PDB entry 1U0C | X-ray diffraction, 2.50 A resolution | chains A and B of the 4 polymer chains in the assembly

[Chain A]
Protein: DNA endonuclease I-CreI
Source organism: Chlamydomonas reinhardtii
Notes: EC 3.1.-.-
Reference sequence: P05725 (DNE1_CHLRE); residue numbers follow UniProt; this construct covers 1-163
Sequence (163 residues; numbered 1 to 163; the number before each row is that of its first residue):
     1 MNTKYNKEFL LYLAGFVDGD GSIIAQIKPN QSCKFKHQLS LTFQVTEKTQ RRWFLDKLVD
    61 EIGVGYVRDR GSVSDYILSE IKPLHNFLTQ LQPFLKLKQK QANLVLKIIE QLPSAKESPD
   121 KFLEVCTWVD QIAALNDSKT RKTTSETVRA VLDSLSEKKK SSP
Unresolved in the structure: 1, 154-163
Sequence notes: engineered mutation C33 (Tyr in P05725), T42 (Ala in P05725), E47 (Gln in P05725), E110 (Trp in P05725), Q111 (Arg in P05725)
UniProt features mapped onto this chain:
  - region (Interaction with DNA): Q26 to S32, K34 to Q38, R68 to R70, S138 to T143
  - binding site (Mg(2+)): G19, D20
Bound ions: Mg2+ site 1: G19 (shared with D320(B) of chain B; 1 residue of chain C; 1 residue of chain D); Mg2+ site 2: D20 (shared with D320(B) of chain B; 2 residues of chain C; 2 residues of chain D)
Reported in the primary citation:
  - specificity-determining residues: C33
  - binding site for the 24-nt DNA strand: N30
  - mutagenesis - Q26A: increased catalytic activity on A:T at G6 sites
  - mutagenesis - Q26C: increased catalytic activity on G:C at G6 sites
  - mutagenesis - Q26C/Y66R: increased catalytic activity
  - mutagenesis - Y66R: abolished catalytic activity on G:C G6 target sites
  - mutagenesis - Q26C (Kd of 0.3 nM), Q26C/Y66R (Kd 0.6 nM): increased binding to G:C at positions G6
  - mutagenesis - Q26A: increased binding to A:T base-pair at positionG6
  - mutagenesis - Y33C: increased catalytic activity on site variants at base-pairsG10
  - mutagenesis - Y66P: abolished catalytic activity on wild-type target site

[Chain B]
Protein: DNA endonuclease I-CreI
Source organism: Chlamydomonas reinhardtii
Notes: EC 3.1.-.-
Reference sequence: P05725 (DNE1_CHLRE); residues 301-463 here correspond to UniProt positions 1-163 (UniProt number = residue number - 300)
Sequence (163 residues; each row starts with the number of its first residue):
   301 MNTKYNKEFL LYLAGFVDGD GSIIAQIKPN QSCKFKHQLS LTFQVTEKTQ RRWFLDKLVD
   361 EIGVGYVRDR GSVSDYILSE IKPLHNFLTQ LQPFLKLKQK QANLVLKIIE QLPSAKESPD
   421 KFLEVCTWVD QIAALNDSKT RKTTSETVRA VLDSLSEKKK SSP
Unresolved in the structure: 301, 454-463
Sequence notes: engineered mutation C333 (Tyr33 in P05725), T342 (Ala42 in P05725), E347 (Gln47 in P05725), E410 (Trp110 in P05725), Q411 (Arg111 in P05725)
UniProt features mapped onto this chain:
  - region (Interaction with DNA): Q326 to S332, K334 to Q338, R368 to R370, S438 to T443
  - binding site (Mg(2+)): G319, D320
Bound ions: Mg2+ site 1: G319 (shared with D20(A) of chain A; 1 residue of chain C; 1 residue of chain D); Mg2+ site 2: D320 (shared with G19(A) of chain A; 1 residue of chain C; 1 residue of chain D)

[Interface between chain A and chain B]
Pairs across the interface - 40 pairs, chain A then chain B:
  K7(A) with E308(B), salt bridge
  E8(A) with K307(B), salt bridge; L311(B)
  L11(A) with E308(B); L311(B), hydrophobic; Y312(B)
  Y12(A) with L311(B); G315(B); D318(B), hydrogen bond; F394(B); K396(B)
  G15(A) with Y312(B); G315(B); F316(B)
  F16(A) with G315(B), hydrogen bond (backbone-backbone); F316(B); D318(B); G319(B); L397(B), hydrophobic
  D18(A) with Y312(B), hydrogen bond; F316(B)
  G19(A) with D320(B)
  D20(A) with G319(B); D320(B)
  E47(A) with L397(B)
  K48(A) with D437(B)
  Q50(A) with D437(B)
  R51(A) with D437(B), salt bridge
  W53(A) with L397(B), hydrophobic
  F54(A) with L397(B), hydrophobic
  K57(A) with K396(B)
  F94(A) with Y312(B)
  K96(A) with Y312(B); F354(B); K357(B)
  L97(A) with F316(B), hydrophobic; R351(B); W353(B), hydrophobic
  D137(A) with Q350(B), hydrogen bond; R351(B), salt bridge
Other interface residues (no listed pair), chain A (21 interface residues in all): A14
Other interface residues (no listed pair), chain B (22 interface residues in all): A314, E347, K348, E361

[Overview]
The interface between chain A and chain B involves 21 residues on one side and 22 on the other; the contacts
include 4 hydrogen bonds and 4 salt bridges. Among the polar pairs are K7(A)-E308(B), E8(A)-K307(B) and
R51(A)-D437(B). The paper reports a binding site for the 24-nt DNA strand at N30(A); Q26C and Q26C/Y66R of
chain A increase binding to G:C at positions G6; 6 substitutions were tested in all.
Both chains are DNA endonuclease I-CreI (Chlamydomonas reinhardtii). Entry 1U0C (Y33C Mutant of Homing
endonuclease I-CreI) was determined by X-ray diffraction, deposited together with 1U0D.
